7PA8 - chains CCC and HHH of the 15 polymer chains in the assembly; structure by X-ray diffraction, 3.15 A resolution.

# Chain CCC
Name: Major capsid protein VP1
From: JC polyomavirus
Reference sequence: P03089 (VP1_POVJC); residues 22-289 here correspond to UniProt positions 23-290 (UniProt number = residue number + 1)
Chain sequence (272 residues; each row starts with the number of its first residue):
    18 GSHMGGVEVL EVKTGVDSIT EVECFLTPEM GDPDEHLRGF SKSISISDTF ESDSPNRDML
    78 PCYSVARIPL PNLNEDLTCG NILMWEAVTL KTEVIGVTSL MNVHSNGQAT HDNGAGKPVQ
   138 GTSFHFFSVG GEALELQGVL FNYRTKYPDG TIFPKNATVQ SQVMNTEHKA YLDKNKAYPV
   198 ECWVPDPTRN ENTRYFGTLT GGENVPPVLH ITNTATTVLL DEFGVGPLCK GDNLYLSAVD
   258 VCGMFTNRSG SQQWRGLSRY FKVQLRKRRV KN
Unresolved in the structure: 18-24, 91-98
Sequence notes: expression tag (18-21)

# Chain HHH
Name: Fab 27C2 heavy chain
From: Homo sapiens
Notes: antibody fragment or engineered binder
Chain sequence (398 residues; each row starts with the number of its first residue; note: 5 numbers in that range are skipped by the numbering (no residue carries them; nothing is unmodelled there)):
     1 EVQLVESGGG LVKPGGSLRL SCAASGFTFS SYTMNWVRQA PGKGLQWVSS ISSSSTYMYY
    61 GDSVKGRFTI SRDNARNSLY LQMNSLRVED TAVYYCARYA HDWNVDYWGQ GTLVTVSSAS
   121 TKGPSV
   132 FPLAPSSKST SGGTAALGCL VKDYFPEPVT VSWNSGALTS GVHTFPAVLQ SSGLYSLSSV
   192 VTVPSSSLGT QTYICNVNHK PSNTKVDKKV EPKSCDKTHT CPPCPAPELL GGPSVFLFPP
   252 KPKDTLMISR TPEVTCVVVD VSHEDPEVKF NWYVDGVEVH NAKTKPREEQ YNSTYRVVSV
   312 LTVLHQDWLN GKEYKCKVSN KALPAPIEKT ISKAKGQPRE PQVYTLPPSR DELTKNQVSL
   372 TCLVKGFYPS DIAVEWESNG QPENNYKTTP PV
Unresolved in the structure: 132-151, 160-174, 190-403
Disulfide bonds: C22-C96

# Chain CCC / chain HHH interface
Pairs across the interface (15):
  E52(CCC) with S52(HHH), hydrogen bond; T56(HHH); Y57(HHH)
  H53(CCC) with S53(HHH)
  L54(CCC) with H101(HHH)
  N123(CCC) with H101(HHH); D102(HHH); W103(HHH)
  N264(CCC) with H101(HHH), hydrogen bond; D102(HHH)
  R265(CCC) with D102(HHH), hydrogen bond (backbone-side chain); W103(HHH)
  S266(CCC) with D102(HHH), hydrogen bond
  S268(CCC) with D102(HHH)
  Q270(CCC) with H101(HHH)
Also at the interface, not in a pair above, chain HHH (8 interface residues in all): S54

# Overview
9 residues of chain CCC and 8 residues of chain HHH are in contact; the contacts include 4 hydrogen bonds.
Among the polar pairs are E52(CCC)-S52(HHH), N264(CCC)-H101(HHH) and R265(CCC)-D102(HHH).
Chain CCC is Major capsid protein VP1 (JC polyomavirus) and chain HHH is Fab 27C2 heavy chain (Homo sapiens);
the structure, JC polyomavirus VP1 in complex with Fab 27C2, was determined by X-ray diffraction.
